Entry 2V24 (X-ray diffraction, 2.20 A resolution); this record covers chain A.

== Chain A ==
Protein: Spry domain-containing socs box protein 4
From: Homo sapiens
Reference sequence: Q96A44 (SPSB4_HUMAN); residue numbers follow UniProt; this construct covers 28-233
Sequence (208 residues; row label = number of the first residue in the row):
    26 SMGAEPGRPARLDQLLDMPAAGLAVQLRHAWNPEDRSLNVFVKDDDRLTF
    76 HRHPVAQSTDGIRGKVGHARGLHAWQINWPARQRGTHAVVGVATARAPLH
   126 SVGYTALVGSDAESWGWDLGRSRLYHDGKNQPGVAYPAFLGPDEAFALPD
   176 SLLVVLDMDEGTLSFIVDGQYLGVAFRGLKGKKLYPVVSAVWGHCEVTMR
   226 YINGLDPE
Unresolved in the structure: 26-32, 153-156
Construct notes: expression tag (26-27)
Metal / ion sites: Ni2+: His76, His78, His219, Glu233
From the paper describing this entry:
  - conformationally variable residues (loop rearrangement, side-chain flip): Pro79, Val80, Thr111, Trp217

== Summary ==
His76, His78, His219 and Glu233 form the Ni2+ site. The paper reports conformational variability at Pro79,
Val80 and Thr111 among others.
Chain A is Spry domain-containing socs box protein 4 (Homo sapiens); the structure, Structure of the human
SPRY domain-containing SOCS box protein SSB-4, was determined by X-ray diffraction together with 3F2O, 3EMW
and 2JK9 from the same study.
